Entry 6EIT (electron microscopy, 3.90 A resolution); this record covers chains 1 and 3 of the 4 polymer chains in the assembly.

Chain 1:
Protein: VP1
Source organism: Coxsackievirus A24
UniProt: G3C8J7 (G3C8J7_9ENTO); numbering as in UniProt (aligned over 1-305)
Chain sequence (305 residues; numbered 1 to 305; the number before each row is that of its first residue):
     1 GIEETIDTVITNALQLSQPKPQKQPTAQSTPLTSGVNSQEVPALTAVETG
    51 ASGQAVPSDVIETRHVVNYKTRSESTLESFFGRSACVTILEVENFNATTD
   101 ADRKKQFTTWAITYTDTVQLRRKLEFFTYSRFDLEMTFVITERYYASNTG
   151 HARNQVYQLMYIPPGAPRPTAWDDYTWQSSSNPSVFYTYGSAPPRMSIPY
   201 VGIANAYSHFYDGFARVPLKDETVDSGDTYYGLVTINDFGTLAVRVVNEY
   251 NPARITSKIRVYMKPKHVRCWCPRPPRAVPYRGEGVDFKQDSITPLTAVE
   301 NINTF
Unresolved in the structure: 1-25
Reported in the primary citation:
  - mutagenesis - Y250F: decreased binding to Sia

Chain 3:
Protein: VP3
Source organism: Coxsackievirus A24
UniProt: Q0GYP7 (Q0GYP7_9ENTO); residues 1-240 here correspond to UniProt positions 341-580 (UniProt number = residue number + 340)
Chain sequence (240 residues; each row starts with the number of its first residue):
     1 GLPTMLTPGSSQFLTSDDFQSPCALPNFDVTPPIHIPGEVFNMMELAEID
    51 SMIPMNSVTGKANTMEMYPIPLDDKGSATPIFSISLSPASDKRLQYTMLG
   101 EILNYYTHWTGSLRFTFLFCGSMMATGKILLSYSPPGAKPPTTRKDAMLG
   151 THIIWDLGLQSSCTMLAPWISNTVYRRCIKDDFTEGGYITCFYQTRIVVP
   201 SGTPTSMFMLAFVSACPDFSVRLLRDTNHISQRTLFARAQ
Unresolved in the structure: 232-240

How chain 1 and chain 3 interact:
Residue-residue contacts (54):
  Pro163(1) with Thr107(3); Arg225(3)
  Pro164(1) with Thr107(3); Ile179(3); Arg225(3)
  Gly165(1) with Ile179(3); Arg225(3), hydrogen bond (backbone-side chain)
  Ala166(1) with Arg225(3)
  Pro167(1) with Thr227(3)
  Tyr175(1) with Ile230(3); Ser231(3)
  Ser179(1) with Asp226(3)
  Ser180(1) with Asp226(3), hydrogen bond
  Ser181(1) with Leu224(3); Arg225(3); Asp226(3), hydrogen bond (backbone-side chain)
  Asn182(1) with Thr15(3), hydrogen bond (backbone-side chain); Arg225(3); Asp226(3), hydrogen bond
  Pro183(1) with Thr15(3)
  Ser184(1) with Phe13(3); Leu14(3); Thr15(3), hydrogen bond (backbone-side chain)
  Val185(1) with Gln12(3); Phe13(3); Leu14(3), hydrophobic
  Phe186(1) with Phe13(3), hydrogen bond (backbone-backbone)
  Ala192(1) with Thr7(3); Ser10(3)
  Pro193(1) with Pro8(3); Gly9(3), hydrogen bond (backbone-backbone)
  Pro194(1) with Gly9(3); Gln12(3)
  Arg195(1) with Pro8(3); Gly9(3); Gln12(3), hydrogen bond (backbone-side chain)
  Val201(1) with His108(3); Arg222(3)
  Gly202(1) with Arg222(3), hydrogen bond (backbone-side chain)
  Ile203(1) with His108(3); Thr173(3); Val174(3), hydrogen bond (backbone-backbone); Tyr175(3); Arg177(3); Thr184(3)
  Tyr211(1) with Phe183(3)
  Ala215(1) with Asp182(3); Phe183(3)
  Leu219(1) with Ala138(3); Lys139(3)
  Ile236(1) with Arg177(3), hydrogen bond (backbone-side chain); Phe183(3), hydrophobic
  Asp238(1) with Arg177(3); Asp181(3)
Other interface residues (no listed pair), chain 1 (34 interface residues in all): Thr137, Thr176, Ser191, Met196, Tyr200, Asn205, Phe214, Thr235
Other interface residues (no listed pair), chain 3 (32 interface residues in all): Ser11, Ser16, Leu223, Asn228

Summary:
34 residues of chain 1 face 32 of chain 3 across their interface; the contacts include 12 hydrogen bonds.
Among the polar pairs are Gly165(1)-Arg225(3), Ser180(1)-Asp226(3) and Ser181(1)-Asp226(3). From the paper:
Y250F of chain 1 reduces binding to Sia.
Here chain 1 is VP1 and chain 3 is VP3, both from Coxsackievirus A24. Entry 6EIT (Coxsackievirus A24v in
complex with the D1-D2 fragment of ICAM-1) was determined by electron microscopy.
